Entry 6ZRV (X-ray diffraction, 1.88 A resolution); this record covers chains A and B.

== Chain A ==
Protein: Plasminogen activator inhibitor 1
Source organism: Homo sapiens
UniProtKB: P05121 (PAI1_HUMAN); residues 1-379 here correspond to UniProt positions 24-402 (UniProt number = residue number + 23)
Chain sequence (379 residues; row label = number of the first residue in the row):
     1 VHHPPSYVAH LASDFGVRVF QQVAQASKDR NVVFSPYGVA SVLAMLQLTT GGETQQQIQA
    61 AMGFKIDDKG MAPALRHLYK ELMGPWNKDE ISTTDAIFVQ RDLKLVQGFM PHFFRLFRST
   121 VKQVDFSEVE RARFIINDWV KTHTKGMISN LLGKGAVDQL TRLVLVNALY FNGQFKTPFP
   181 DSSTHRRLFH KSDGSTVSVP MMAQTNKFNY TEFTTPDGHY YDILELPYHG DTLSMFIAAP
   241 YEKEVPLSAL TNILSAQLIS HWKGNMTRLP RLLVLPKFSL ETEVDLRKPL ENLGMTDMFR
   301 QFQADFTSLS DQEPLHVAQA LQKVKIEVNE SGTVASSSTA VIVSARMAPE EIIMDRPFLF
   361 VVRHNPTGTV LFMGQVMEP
Disordered / not traced: 1-6, 331-332
Construct notes: engineered mutation Phe175 (Trp198 in P05121)
Swiss-Prot annotation at these positions:
  - site: Arg346, Met347 (Reactive bond)
  - glycosylation (N-linked (GlcNAc...) asparagine): Asn209, Asn265, Asn329
What the authors report for this chain:
  - specificity-determining residues: Asp181, Ser182, Thr205, Glu350 (by similarity / conservation)

== Chain B ==
Protein: VHH-s-a93 (Nb93)
Source organism: Vicugna pacos
Notes: antibody fragment or engineered binder
Chain sequence (123 residues; numbered 1 to 123; the number before each row is that of its first residue):
     1 QVQLVESGGG LVQPGGSLRL SCAASGFSLD NYAIGWFRQA PGKEREGVSC ISSSDGSTYY
    61 TDSVEGRFTI SRDNAKNTVY LQMNSLKPDD TAVYYCAADY GSSWCTFNGM DYWGQGTQVT
   121 VSS
Disulfide bonds: Cys22-Cys96, Cys50-Cys105

== Chain A / chain B interface ==
Contacting residue pairs - 51 pairs, chain A then chain B:
  Thr177(A) with Asn108(B)
  Pro180(A) with Glu44(B)
  Asp181(A) with Glu44(B), hydrogen bond (backbone-side chain)
  Ser182(A) with Glu44(B), hydrogen bond
  Thr205(A) with Thr106(B), hydrogen bond (side chain-backbone); Asn108(B), hydrogen bond (backbone-side chain)
  Asn206(A) with Thr106(B); Asn108(B); Gly109(B)
  Lys207(A) with Asp99(B), salt bridge; Thr106(B); Asn108(B); Gly109(B)
  Pro270(A) with Trp104(B); Thr106(B)
  Arg271(A) with Trp104(B)
  Ser337(A) with Gln39(B), hydrogen bond; Arg45(B)
  Thr339(A) with Glu44(B), hydrogen bond
  Ala340(A) with Asn108(B)
  Val341(A) with Phe37(B), hydrophobic; Arg45(B); Glu46(B); Gly47(B); Phe107(B), hydrophobic; Asn108(B), hydrogen bond (backbone-side chain); Trp113(B), hydrophobic
  Ile342(A) with Glu44(B); Arg45(B), hydrogen bond (backbone-backbone); Glu46(B); Gly47(B), hydrogen bond (backbone-backbone)
  Val343(A) with Thr106(B); Phe107(B), hydrophobic
  Ser344(A) with Thr61(B), hydrogen bond; Asp62(B), hydrogen bond
  Arg346(A) with Tyr59(B); Tyr60(B); Asp62(B), salt bridge; Glu65(B), salt bridge
  Met347(A) with Gly47(B); Val48(B); Ser49(B); Cys50(B); Tyr59(B); Tyr60(B); Thr61(B); Trp104(B); Phe107(B), hydrophobic
  Ala348(A) with Trp104(B), hydrophobic
  Pro349(A) with Trp104(B)
  Glu350(A) with Trp104(B), hydrogen bond
Also at the interface, not in a pair above, chain A (24 interface residues in all): Gln204, Leu272, Ser336
Also at the interface, not in a pair above, chain B (26 interface residues in all): Gly42, Lys43, Ser102, Cys105, Asp111
From the paper, about this interface:
  - pairs named by the authors: Asp181(A)-Glu44(B) (hydrogen bond), Ser182(A)-Glu44(B) (hydrogen bond), Thr205(A)-Thr106(B), Thr205(A)-Asn108(B) (hydrogen bond), Lys207(A)-Asp99(B) (salt bridge), Pro270(A)-Trp104(B), Ser337(A)-Gln39(B) (hydrogen bond), Val341(A)-Asn108(B) (hydrogen bond), Ile342(A)-Arg45(B) (backbone contact), Ile342(A)-Gly47(B) (backbone contact), Ser344(A)-Asp62(B), Arg346(A)-Asp62(B) (salt bridge), Arg346(A)-Glu65(B) (salt bridge), Met347(A)-Trp104(B) (hydrophobic contact), Pro349(A)-Trp104(B), Glu350(A)-Trp104(B) (hydrogen bond), Cys50(B)-Met347(A) (hydrophobic contact), Tyr59(B)-Met347(A) (hydrophobic contact), Phe107(B)-Met347(A) (hydrophobic contact)
  - epitope / paratope residues, chain A: Asp181(A), Ser182(A), Thr205(A), Lys207(A), Pro270(A), Ser337(A), Val341(A), Ile342(A), Val343(A), Arg346(A), Met347(A), Pro349(A), Glu350(A)
  - interface residues, chain A: Val341(A), Ile342(A), Val343(A), Ala348(A)
  - epitope / paratope residues, chain B: Gln39(B), Glu44(B), Arg45(B), Gly47(B), Cys50(B), Tyr59(B), Asp62(B), Glu65(B), Asp99(B), Trp104(B), Thr106(B), Phe107(B), Asn108(B)
  - interface residues, chain B: Phe37(B), Thr61(B), Cys105(B)

== Overview ==
Chain A and chain B form an interface of 24 and 26 residues respectively, with 12 hydrogen bonds and 3 salt
bridges. Among the polar pairs are Lys207(A)-Asp99(B), Arg346(A)-Asp62(B) and Arg346(A)-Glu65(B). The paper
describes hydrogen bonds between Asp181(A) and Glu44(B), Ser182(A) and Glu44(B) and Thr205(A) and Asn108(B)
among others; contacts between Thr205(A) and Thr106(B), Pro270(A) and Trp104(B) and Ser344(A) and Asp62(B)
among others; salt bridges between Lys207(A) and Asp99(B), Arg346(A) and Asp62(B) and Arg346(A) and Glu65(B).
The paper reports epitope/paratope residues Asp181(A), Ser182(A) and Gln39(B) among others; interface residues
Val341(A), Ile342(A) and Phe37(B) among others.
Here chain A is Plasminogen activator inhibitor 1 (Homo sapiens) and chain B is VHH-s-a93 (Nb93) (Vicugna
pacos). Entry 6ZRV (Crystal Structure of Stabilized Active Plasminogen Activator Inhibitor-1 (PAI-1-W175F) in
Complex with an Inhibitory Nanobody (VHH-s-a93 ...) was determined by X-ray diffraction.
